4BL7 - chains A and B; structure by X-ray diffraction, 1.89 A resolution.

Chain A:
Name: Methionine--tRNA ligase, cytoplasmic
From: Homo sapiens
Notes: EC 6.1.1.10; fragment: n-terminal domain, residues 1-224
Reference sequence: P56192 (SYMC_HUMAN); numbering as in UniProt (aligned over 1-224)
Amino-acid sequence (232 residues; each row starts with the number of its first residue):
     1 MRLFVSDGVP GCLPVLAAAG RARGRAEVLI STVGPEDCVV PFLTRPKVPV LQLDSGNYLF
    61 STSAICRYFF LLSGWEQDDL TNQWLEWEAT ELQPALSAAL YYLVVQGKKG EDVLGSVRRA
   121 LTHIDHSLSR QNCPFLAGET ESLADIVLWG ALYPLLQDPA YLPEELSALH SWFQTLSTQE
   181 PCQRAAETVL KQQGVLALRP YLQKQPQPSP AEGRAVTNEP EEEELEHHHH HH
Unresolved in the structure: 209-232
Differences from the reference sequence: expression tag (225-232)
Swiss-Prot annotation at these positions:
  - natural variant: Val5 (V5M: Found in a patient with spastic paraplegia; uncertain significance)
  - mutagenesis: Ala64 (A64R: Loss of interaction with EEF1E1), Glu86 (E86R: Loss of interaction with EEF1E1)

Chain B:
Name: Eukaryotic translation elongation factor 1 epsilon-1
From: Homo sapiens
Reference sequence: O43324 (MCA3_HUMAN); residue numbers follow UniProt; this construct covers 1-174
Amino-acid sequence (186 residues; each row starts with the number of its first residue; numbers below 1 keep their minus sign (Met-11 is residue -11)):
   -11 MRGSHHHHHH GSMAAAAELS LLEKSLGLSK GNKYSAQGER QIPVLQTNNG PSLTGLTTIA
    49 AHLVKQANKE YLLGSTAEEK AIVQQWLEYR VTQVDGHSSK NDIHTLLKDL NSYLEDKVYL
   109 TGYNFTLADI LLYYGLHRFI VDLTVQEKEK YLNVSRWFSH IQHYPGIRQH LSSVVFIKNR
   169 LYTNSH
Unresolved in the structure: -11 to -1, 167-174
Differences from the reference sequence: expression tag (-11 to 0); engineered mutation Ser147 (Cys in O43324)
Swiss-Prot annotation at these positions:
  - region: Lys57 to Ser63 (Linker)
  - modified residue: Ala2 (N-acetylalanine), Lys138 (N6-acetyllysine)
  - mutagenesis: Ala69 (A69R: Disrupts interaction with MARS1), Gln73 (Q73R: Disrupts interaction with MARS1), Arg144 (R144A: Disrupts interaction with EPRS1)

Interface between chain A and chain B:
Contacting residue pairs - 46 pairs, chain A then chain B:
  Phe42(A) - Asp97(B)
  Phe42(A) - Ser100(B)
  Phe42(A) - Tyr101(B)  hydrophobic
  Leu43(A) - Asp97(B)
  Thr44(A) - Thr93(B)
  Thr44(A) - Lys96(B)
  Thr44(A) - Asp97(B)  hydrogen bond
  Arg45(A) - Asp90(B)  salt bridge
  Leu53(A) - Glu66(B)
  Ser55(A) - Glu66(B)  hydrogen bond
  Asn57(A) - Glu66(B)  hydrogen bond
  Asn57(A) - Ile70(B)
  Asn57(A) - Lys105(B)
  Tyr58(A) - Gln73(B)  hydrogen bond (backbone-side chain)
  Leu59(A) - Ile70(B)  hydrophobic
  Leu59(A) - Gln73(B)
  Phe60(A) - Gln73(B)  hydrogen bond (backbone-side chain)
  Phe60(A) - Trp74(B)  hydrophobic
  Ser61(A) - Gln73(B)  hydrogen bond (backbone-side chain)
  Ser61(A) - Glu76(B)  hydrogen bond
  Ser63(A) - Glu76(B)
  Ala64(A) - Ala69(B)
  Ala64(A) - Gln73(B)
  Arg67(A) - Gln72(B)
  Tyr68(A) - Ala65(B)
  Tyr68(A) - Glu66(B)
  Tyr68(A) - Ala69(B)  hydrophobic
  Leu71(A) - Ala65(B)
  Leu71(A) - Lys68(B)
  Asp79(A) - Leu41(B)
  Asp79(A) - Thr46(B)
  Asp79(A) - His50(B)  salt bridge
  Asp79(A) - Lys53(B)  salt bridge
  Asn82(A) - Thr46(B)  hydrogen bond (backbone-side chain)
  Gln83(A) - Ser40(B)
  Gln83(A) - Leu41(B)
  Gln83(A) - Thr42(B)  hydrogen bond (side chain-backbone)
  Gln83(A) - Thr46(B)  hydrogen bond (backbone-side chain)
  Glu86(A) - Gly43(B)
  Glu86(A) - Leu44(B)  hydrogen bond (side chain-backbone)
  Glu86(A) - Thr45(B)  hydrogen bond (side chain-backbone)
  Glu86(A) - Thr46(B)  hydrogen bond
  Ala89(A) - Glu76(B)
  Thr90(A) - Arg28(B)  hydrogen bond
  Glu91(A) - Arg28(B)  salt bridge
  Glu91(A) - Ile30(B)
Also at the interface, not in a pair above, chain A (28 interface residues in all): Arg25, Leu72, Gln77, Asp78, Arg119
Also at the interface, not in a pair above, chain B (32 interface residues in all): Gly26, Ala49, Tyr77, Val79, Thr80

Summary:
28 residues of chain A and 32 residues of chain B are in contact; the contacts include 14 hydrogen bonds and 4
salt bridges. Among the polar pairs are Arg45(A)-Asp90(B), Asp79(A)-His50(B) and Asp79(A)-Lys53(B).
Here chain A is Methionine--tRNA ligase, cytoplasmic and chain B is Eukaryotic translation elongation factor 1
epsilon-1, both from Homo sapiens. Entry 4BL7 (Crystal structure of the AIMP3-MRS N-terminal domain complex in
different space group) was determined by X-ray diffraction.
